7JHK - chain A; structure by X-ray diffraction, 2.34 A resolution.

Chain A:
Molecule: N-acetyllactosaminide beta-1,3-N-acetylglucosaminyltransferase 2
From: Homo sapiens
Notes: EC 2.4.1.149
Reference sequence: Q9NY97 (B3GN2_HUMAN); numbering as in UniProt (aligned over 45-397)
Sequence (370 residues; row label = number of the first residue in the row):
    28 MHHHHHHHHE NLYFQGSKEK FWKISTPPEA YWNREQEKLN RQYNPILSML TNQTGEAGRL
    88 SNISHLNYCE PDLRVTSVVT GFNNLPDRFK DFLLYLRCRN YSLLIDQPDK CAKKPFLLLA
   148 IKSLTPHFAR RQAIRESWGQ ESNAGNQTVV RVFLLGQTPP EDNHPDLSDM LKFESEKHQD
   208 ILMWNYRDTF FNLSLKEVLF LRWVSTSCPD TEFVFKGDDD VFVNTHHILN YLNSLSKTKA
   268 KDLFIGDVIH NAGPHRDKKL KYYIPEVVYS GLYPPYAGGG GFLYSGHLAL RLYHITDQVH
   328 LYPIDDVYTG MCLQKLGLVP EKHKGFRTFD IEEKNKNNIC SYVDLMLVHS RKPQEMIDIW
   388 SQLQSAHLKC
Not modelled in the structure: 28-54, 75-89, 171, 360-363
Construct notes: initiating methionine (28); expression tag (29-44)
Disulfides: Cys96-Cys125, Cys138-Cys235, Cys367-Cys397
Covalently attached groups: N-acetylglucosamine (NAG) linked to Asn127; glycan linked to Asn219
Curated features (UniProtKB/Swiss-Prot):
  - glycosylation (N-linked (GlcNAc...) asparagine): Asn79, Asn89, Asn127, Asn173, Asn219
Reported in the primary citation:
  - conformationally variable residues (side-chain flip): Asp333
  - mutagenesis - K149A, D245A, D247A, A279L, A279V, Y289F, D332A, D333N, H376E, H376L, H376Q: abolished catalytic activity
  - mutagenesis - A279G: decreased catalytic activity
  - disease-associated variants - D247H: decreased catalytic activity (citing earlier work)

Summary:
N-acetylglucosamine is covalently linked to Asn127. From the paper: K149A, D245A and D247A, among others,
abolish catalytic activity; conformational variability at Asp333; 13 substitutions were tested in all.
Chain A is N-acetyllactosaminide beta-1,3-N-acetylglucosaminyltransferase 2 (Homo sapiens); the structure,
Structure of human beta 1,3-N-acetylglucosaminyltransferase 2 in unliganded form, was determined by X-ray
diffraction, deposited together with 7JHI, 7JHL, 7JHM, 7JHN and 7JHO.
